3INC - chains B and D of the 4 polymer chains in the assembly; structure by X-ray diffraction, 1.85 A resolution.

Chain B (and D):
Protein: Insulin B chain
Source organism: Homo sapiens
Notes: chain D of this document is another copy of the same molecule, construct and numbering; everything in this record applies to it too
UniProtKB: P01308 (INS_HUMAN); residues 1-30 here correspond to UniProt positions 25-54 (UniProt number = residue number + 24)
Chain sequence (30 residues; numbered 1 to 30; the number before each row is that of its first residue):
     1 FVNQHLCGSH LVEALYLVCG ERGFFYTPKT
Bound ions: Ni2+ near H10 (its only coordinating residue here)

Interface between chain B and chain D:
Residue-residue contacts (28):
  G8(B) with Y16(D)
  S9(B) with E13(D); Y16(D)
  V12(B) with V12(D); Y16(D), hydrophobic; F24(D), hydrophobic
  E13(B) with S9(D); E13(D)
  Y16(B) with G8(D); S9(D); V12(D), hydrophobic; Y26(D), hydrophobic
  E21(B) with P28(D)
  G23(B) with Y26(D); P28(D)
  F24(B) with V12(D), hydrophobic; F24(D), hydrophobic; F25(D); Y26(D), hydrogen bond (backbone-backbone)
  F25(B) with F24(D); F25(D), hydrophobic
  Y26(B) with Y16(D); G20(D); G23(D); F24(D), hydrogen bond (backbone-backbone)
  P28(B) with G20(D); E21(D); G23(D)
Also at the interface, not in a pair above, chain B (14 interface residues in all): G20, R22, T30
Also at the interface, not in a pair above, chain D (14 interface residues in all): T27, K29

Overview:
The chain B/chain D interface involves 14 residues from each chain; the contacts include 2 hydrogen bonds. The
hydrogen-bonded pair F24(B)-Y26(D) is a backbone contact.
Both chains are Insulin B chain (Homo sapiens). Entry 3INC (Crystal structure of human insulin with Ni+2
complex) was determined by X-ray diffraction.
